Entry 1VQF (X-ray diffraction, 1.80 A resolution); this record covers chain A.

== Chain A ==
Protein: Gene V protein
Organism: Enterobacteria phage f1
UniProt: P69543 (VHED_BPF1); numbering as in UniProt (aligned over 1-87)
Amino-acid sequence (87 residues; each row starts with the number of its first residue):
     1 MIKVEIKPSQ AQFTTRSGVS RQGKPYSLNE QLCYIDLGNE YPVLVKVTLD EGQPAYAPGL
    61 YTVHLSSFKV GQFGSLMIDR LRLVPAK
Unresolved in the structure: 87
Construct notes: engineered mutation Ile35 (Val in P69543), Val47 (Ile in P69543)
UniProt features mapped onto this chain:
  - site: Arg16 (Involved in DNA binding), Arg21 (Involved in DNA binding), Tyr26 (Involved in DNA binding), Tyr34 (Involved in DNA binding), Tyr41 (Involved in DNA binding, and in the dimer-dimer interactions of the protein-ssDNA complex), Lys46 (Involved in DNA binding)

== Overview ==
Chain A is Gene V protein (Enterobacteria phage f1); the structure, Gene V protein mutant with val 35 replaced
by ile 35 and ile 47 replaced by ..., was determined by X-ray diffraction, deposited together with 1VQI and
1VQJ.
